Entry 8KGG (electron microscopy, 3.06 A resolution); this record covers chains B and E of the 5 polymer chains in the assembly.

[Chain B]
Molecule: Guanine nucleotide-binding protein G(I)/G(S)/G(T) subunit beta-1
Organism: Homo sapiens
UniProtKB: P62873 (GBB1_HUMAN); numbering as in UniProt (aligned over 2-340)
Chain sequence (345 residues; numbered -4 to 340; the number before each row is that of its first residue; numbers below 1 keep their minus sign (Met-4 is residue -4)):
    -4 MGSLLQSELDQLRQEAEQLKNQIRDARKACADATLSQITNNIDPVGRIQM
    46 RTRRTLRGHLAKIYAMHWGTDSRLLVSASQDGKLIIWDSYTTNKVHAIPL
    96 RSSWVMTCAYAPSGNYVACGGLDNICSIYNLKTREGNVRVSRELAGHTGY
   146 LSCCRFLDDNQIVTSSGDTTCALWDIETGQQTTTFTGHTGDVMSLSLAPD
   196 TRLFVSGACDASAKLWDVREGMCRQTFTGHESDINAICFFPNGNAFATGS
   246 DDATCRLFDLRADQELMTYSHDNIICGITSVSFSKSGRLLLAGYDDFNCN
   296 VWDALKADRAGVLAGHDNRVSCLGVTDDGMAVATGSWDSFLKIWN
Disordered / not traced: -4 to 2
Differences from the reference sequence: initiating methionine (-4); expression tag (-3 to 1)
Curated features (UniProtKB/Swiss-Prot):
  - modified residue: Ser2 (N-acetylserine), His266 (Phosphohistidine)

[Chain E]
Molecule: scFv16
Organism: Homo sapiens
Notes: antibody fragment or engineered binder
Chain sequence (247 residues; numbered 2 to 248; the number before each row is that of its first residue):
     2 VQLVESGGGLVQPGGSRKLSCSASGFAFSSFGMHWVRQAPEKGLEWVAYI
    52 SSGSGTIYYADTVKGRFTISRDDPKNTLFLQMTSLRSEDTAMYYCVRSIY
   102 YYGSSPFDFWGQGTTLTVSAGGGGSGGGGSGGGGSADIVMTQATSSVPVT
   152 PGESVSISCRSSKSLLHSNGNTYLYWFLQRPGQSPQLLIYRMSNLASGVP
   202 DRFSGSGSGTAFTLTISRLEAEDVGVYYCMQHLEYPLTFGAGTKLEL
Disordered / not traced: 121-135
Cystine bridges: Cys160-Cys230

[Chain B / chain E interface]
Pairs across the interface (9):
  Arg68(B) with Tyr103(E)
  Leu69(B) with Tyr103(E), hydrophobic
  Val90(B) with Tyr102(E), hydrophobic
  Arg129(B) with Arg98(E); Asp109(E), salt bridge
  Glu130(B) with Gly26(E); Phe27(E); Ala28(E), hydrogen bond (backbone-backbone); Phe32(E)
Other interface residues (no listed pair), chain B (9 interface residues in all): Asp66, Asp83, His91, Gly131
Other interface residues (no listed pair), chain E (9 interface residues in all): Val2

[Summary]
Chain B and chain E each contribute 9 residues to their interface, with 1 hydrogen bond and 1 salt bridge.
Among the polar pairs are Arg129(B)-Asp109(E) and Glu130(B)-Ala28(E).
Here chain B is Guanine nucleotide-binding protein G(I)/G(S)/G(T) subunit beta-1 and chain E is scFv16, both
from Homo sapiens. Entry 8KGG (LPS-bound P2Y10 in complex with G13) was determined by electron microscopy.
